Entry 2OA8 (X-ray diffraction, 2.10 A resolution); this record covers chains A and B of the 4 polymer chains in the assembly.

# Chain A (and B)
Molecule: Three prime repair exonuclease 1
Organism: Mus musculus
Notes: EC 3.1.11.2; fragment: N-terminal fragment, residues 5-234; chain B of this document is another copy of the same molecule, construct and numbering; everything in this record applies to it too
UniProt: Q91XB0 (TREX1_MOUSE); numbering as in UniProt (aligned over 5-234)
Chain sequence (233 residues; numbered 4 to 236; the number before each row is that of its first residue):
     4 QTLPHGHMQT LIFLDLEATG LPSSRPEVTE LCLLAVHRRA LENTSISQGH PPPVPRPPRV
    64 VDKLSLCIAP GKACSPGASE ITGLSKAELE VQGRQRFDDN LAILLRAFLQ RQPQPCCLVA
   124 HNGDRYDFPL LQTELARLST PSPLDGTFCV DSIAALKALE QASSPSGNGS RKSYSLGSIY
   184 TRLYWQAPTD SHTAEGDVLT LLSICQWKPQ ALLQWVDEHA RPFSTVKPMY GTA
Disordered / not traced: 4, 48-50, 167-174, 236 (chain B: 167-173)
Sequence notes: cloning artifact (4, 235-236); modified residue (11, 232)
Modified residues: Mse11 (selenomethionine; parent Met); Mse232 (selenomethionine; parent Met)

# How chain A and chain B interact
Residue-residue contacts (78):
  Glu33(A) - Arg62(B)  salt bridge
  His40(A) - Val94(B)
  His40(A) - Gln95(B)
  His40(A) - Gly96(B)
  Arg42(A) - Val94(B)
  Arg42(A) - Gln95(B)
  Ala43(A) - Gln95(B)
  Arg62(A) - Glu33(B)  salt bridge
  Arg62(A) - Thr85(B)  hydrogen bond (side chain-backbone)
  Arg62(A) - Gly86(B)
  Arg62(A) - Leu87(B)
  Arg62(A) - His195(B)  hydrogen bond (side chain-backbone)
  Arg62(A) - Thr196(B)
  Val63(A) - Gln95(B)
  Val63(A) - Arg97(B)
  Val64(A) - Cys70(B)
  Asp65(A) - Ser68(B)
  Asp65(A) - Leu69(B)
  Asp65(A) - Cys70(B)  hydrogen bond (side chain-backbone)
  Asp65(A) - Arg97(B)  salt bridge
  Lys66(A) - Lys66(B)
  Lys66(A) - Leu67(B)
  Lys66(A) - Ser68(B)  hydrogen bond (backbone-backbone)
  Lys66(A) - Glu198(B)  salt bridge
  Leu67(A) - Lys66(B)
  Ser68(A) - Asp65(B)
  Ser68(A) - Lys66(B)  hydrogen bond (backbone-backbone)
  Leu69(A) - Asp65(B)
  Leu69(A) - Phe111(B)  hydrophobic
  Cys70(A) - Val63(B)  hydrophobic
  Cys70(A) - Val64(B)
  Cys70(A) - Asp65(B)  hydrogen bond (backbone-side chain)
  Cys70(A) - Arg114(B)  hydrogen bond (backbone-side chain)
  Thr85(A) - Arg62(B)  hydrogen bond (backbone-side chain)
  Gly86(A) - Arg62(B)
  Leu87(A) - Arg62(B)
  Leu87(A) - Val63(B)  hydrophobic
  Val94(A) - His40(B)
  Val94(A) - Arg42(B)
  Gln95(A) - His40(B)  hydrogen bond (backbone-side chain)
  Gln95(A) - Ala43(B)
  Gln95(A) - Val63(B)
  Gly96(A) - Pro116(B)
  Arg97(A) - Val63(B)
  Arg97(A) - Asp65(B)  salt bridge
  Arg97(A) - Gln115(B)  hydrogen bond
  Arg97(A) - Pro116(B)
  Gln98(A) - Gln113(B)
  Gln98(A) - Arg114(B)  hydrogen bond (backbone-side chain)
  Arg99(A) - Arg114(B)  hydrogen bond (backbone-side chain)
  Asp101(A) - Arg114(B)  salt bridge
  Asn103(A) - Ala110(B)
  Asn103(A) - Gln113(B)
  Asn103(A) - Arg114(B)
  Leu104(A) - Arg114(B)
  Leu107(A) - Ala110(B)  hydrophobic
  Leu107(A) - Phe111(B)  hydrophobic
  Ala110(A) - Asn103(B)
  Ala110(A) - Leu107(B)  hydrophobic
  Phe111(A) - Leu69(B)  hydrophobic
  Phe111(A) - Leu107(B)  hydrophobic
  Gln113(A) - Gln98(B)
  Gln113(A) - Asn103(B)  hydrogen bond
  Arg114(A) - Cys70(B)  hydrogen bond (side chain-backbone)
  Arg114(A) - Ile71(B)
  Arg114(A) - Gln98(B)  hydrogen bond (side chain-backbone)
  Arg114(A) - Arg99(B)  hydrogen bond (side chain-backbone)
  Arg114(A) - Asp101(B)  salt bridge
  Arg114(A) - Asn103(B)
  Arg114(A) - Leu104(B)
  Arg114(A) - Leu107(B)
  Gln115(A) - Arg97(B)  hydrogen bond
  Pro116(A) - Gly96(B)
  Pro116(A) - Arg97(B)
  His195(A) - Arg62(B)
  Thr196(A) - Arg62(B)
  Glu198(A) - Lys66(B)  salt bridge
  Glu198(A) - Glu198(B)
Also at the interface, not in a pair above, chain A (40 interface residues in all): Ile71, Leu92, Phe100, Ile106, Ala197
Also at the interface, not in a pair above, chain B (39 interface residues in all): Leu92, Ile106, Ala197

# Summary
40 residues of chain A face 39 of chain B across their interface; the contacts include 17 hydrogen bonds and 8
salt bridges. Polar contacts include Glu33(A)-Arg62(B), Asp65(A)-Arg97(B) and Lys66(A)-Glu198(B).
Both chains are Three prime repair exonuclease 1 (Mus musculus). Entry 2OA8 (Crystal Structure of mTREX1 with
ssDNA) was determined by X-ray diffraction (same publication as 2IOC).
